PDB entry 9OH6 | X-ray diffraction, 2.04 A resolution | chains E and H of the 4 polymer chains in the assembly

Chain E (and H):
Protein: Azurin
From: Pseudomonas aeruginosa PAO1
Notes: chain H of this document is another copy of the same molecule, construct and numbering; everything in this record applies to it too
Reference sequence: P00282 (AZUR_PSEAE); residues 1-128 here correspond to UniProt positions 21-148 (UniProt number = residue number + 20)
Amino-acid sequence (128 residues; numbered 1 to 128; the number before each row is that of its first residue):
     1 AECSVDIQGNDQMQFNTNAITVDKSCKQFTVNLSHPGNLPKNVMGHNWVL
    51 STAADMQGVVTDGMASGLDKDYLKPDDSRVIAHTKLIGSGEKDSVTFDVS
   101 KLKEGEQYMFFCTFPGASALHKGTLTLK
Differences from the reference sequence: engineered mutation Ala117 (His137 in P00282), His121 (Met141 in P00282)
UniProt features mapped onto this chain:
  - binding site (Cu cation): His46, Cys112
Disulfides: Cys3-Cys26
Metal / ion sites: Cu ion site 1: Ala1, His83 (together with 2-amino-2-hydroxymethyl-propane-1,3-diol); Cu ion site 2: His46, Cys112, His121

Interface between chain E and chain H:
Residue-residue contacts (6; chain E residue first):
  Asn18(E) with Thr17(H); Asn18(H), hydrogen bond (backbone-side chain)
  Ala19(E) with Leu120(H), hydrophobic
  Thr21(E) with Leu120(H)
  Leu120(E) with Thr17(H); Ala19(H)
Also at the interface, not in a pair above, chain E (6 interface residues in all): Thr124, Thr126
Also at the interface, not in a pair above, chain H (5 interface residues in all): Asn16

Overview:
The interface between chain E and chain H involves 6 residues on one side and 5 on the other, with 1 hydrogen
bond. The hydrogen-bonded pair is Asn18(E)-Asn18(H). Curated annotation (UniProt) lists Cu cation-binding
residues His46(E) and Cys112(E) on chain E.
Both chains are Azurin (Pseudomonas aeruginosa PAO1). Entry 9OH6 (H117A/M121H Azurin with Cu(II), pH 7.7) was
determined by X-ray diffraction together with 9OH7 from the same study.
